PDB entry 5OIA | X-ray diffraction, 2.20 A resolution | chain A

[Chain A]
Protein: Pol protein
Source organism: Human immunodeficiency virus 1
Reference sequence: I0BY59 (I0BY59_9HIV1); numbering as in UniProt (aligned over 50-212)
Sequence (182 residues; each row starts with the number of its first residue):
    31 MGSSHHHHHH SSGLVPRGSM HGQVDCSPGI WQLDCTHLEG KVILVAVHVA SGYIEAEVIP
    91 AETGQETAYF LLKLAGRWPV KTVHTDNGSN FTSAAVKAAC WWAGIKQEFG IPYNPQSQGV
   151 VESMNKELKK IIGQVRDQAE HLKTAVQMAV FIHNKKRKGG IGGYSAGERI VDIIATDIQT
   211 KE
Not modelled in the structure: 31-56, 138-153, 189-193, 209-212
Differences from the reference sequence: initiating methionine (31); expression tag (32-49); conflict Ala124 (Thr in I0BY59), Lys185 (Phe in I0BY59), Thr206 (Ser in I0BY59)
Modified positions: Cys65 (S-(dimethylarsenic)cysteine; CAS); Cys130 (S-(dimethylarsenic)cysteine; CAS)
Residues lining bound ligands: 9VK ((2S)-2-[4-(4,4-dimethylcyclohexen-1-yl)-2-methyl-5-pyridin-2-yl-thiophen-3-yl]-2-[(2-methylpropan-2-yl)oxy]ethanoic acid): Gln95, Ala98, Tyr99, Ala124, Ala125, Ala128, Ala129, Trp132, Gln168, Ala169, Glu170, His171, Lys173, Thr174, Met178
Reported in the primary citation:
  - binding site for 9VK: Glu170, His171, Thr174

[In short]
Chain A binds compound 9VK. The paper reports a binding site for 9VK at Glu170, His171 and Thr174.
Chain A is Pol protein (Human immunodeficiency virus 1); the structure, Dissociation of biochemical and
antiretroviral activities of Integrase-LEDGF Allosteric Inhibitors revealed by resistance of A125 polymorphic
..., was determined by X-ray diffraction, deposited together with 5OI2, 5OI3, 5OI5 and 5OI8.
